PDB entry 6H2D | X-ray diffraction, 2.62 A resolution | chains P and Q of the 4 polymer chains in the assembly

Chain P (and Q):
Molecule: AhlC
From: Aeromonas hydrophila
Notes: chain Q of this document is another copy of the same molecule, construct and numbering; everything in this record applies to it too
Reference sequence: A0A1N6TH80 (A0A1N6TH80_9GAMM); residue numbers follow UniProt; this construct covers 1-266
Amino-acid sequence (274 residues; each row starts with the number of its first residue):
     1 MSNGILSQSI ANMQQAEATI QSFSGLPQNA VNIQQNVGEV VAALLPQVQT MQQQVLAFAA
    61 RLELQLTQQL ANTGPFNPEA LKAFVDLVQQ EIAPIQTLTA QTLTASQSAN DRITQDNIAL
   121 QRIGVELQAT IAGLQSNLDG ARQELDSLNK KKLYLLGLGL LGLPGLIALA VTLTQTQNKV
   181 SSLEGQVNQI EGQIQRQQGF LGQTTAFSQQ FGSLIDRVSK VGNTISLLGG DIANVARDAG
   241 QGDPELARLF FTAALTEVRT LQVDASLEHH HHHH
Disordered / not traced: 1-4, 71-88, 156-163, 229-247, 265-274 (chain Q: 1-4, 62-86, 147-170, 235-249, 266-274)
Construct notes: expression tag (267-274)

Chain P / chain Q interface:
Contacting residue pairs (53; chain P residue first):
  Ile5(P) - Glu184(Q)
  Ile5(P) - Gly185(Q)
  Ile5(P) - Asn188(Q)
  Gln8(P) - Gly185(Q)  hydrogen bond (side chain-backbone)
  Gln8(P) - Asn188(Q)
  Gln8(P) - Gln189(Q)  hydrogen bond (side chain-backbone)
  Asn12(P) - Gly192(Q)
  Asn12(P) - Arg196(Q)  hydrogen bond
  Gln15(P) - Ser24(Q)
  Gln15(P) - Arg196(Q)  hydrogen bond
  Thr19(P) - Thr19(Q)
  Thr19(P) - Ser22(Q)  hydrogen bond
  Thr19(P) - Phe23(Q)
  Ser22(P) - Thr19(Q)  hydrogen bond
  Phe23(P) - Thr19(Q)
  Phe23(P) - Gln203(Q)
  Ser24(P) - Gln15(Q)  hydrogen bond
  Lys152(P) - Thr256(Q)  hydrogen bond
  Lys152(P) - Glu257(Q)  salt bridge
  Ile167(P) - Thr252(Q)
  Ala170(P) - Thr256(Q)
  Ala170(P) - Arg259(Q)
  Val171(P) - Arg259(Q)
  Thr174(P) - Arg259(Q)  hydrogen bond
  Gln177(P) - Thr260(Q)  hydrogen bond
  Gln177(P) - Val263(Q)
  Asn178(P) - Val263(Q)
  Ser181(P) - Val263(Q)
  Glu184(P) - Ile5(Q)
  Glu184(P) - Arg217(Q)  salt bridge
  Asn188(P) - Asn12(Q)
  Asn188(P) - Gln210(Q)
  Gln189(P) - Gln8(Q)  hydrogen bond
  Gly192(P) - Asn12(Q)
  Gln195(P) - Ala206(Q)
  Gln195(P) - Gln210(Q)  hydrogen bond
  Arg196(P) - Asn12(Q)  hydrogen bond
  Arg196(P) - Gln15(Q)
  Gly199(P) - Gln203(Q)
  Gln203(P) - Phe23(Q)
  Gln203(P) - Gly199(Q)
  Ala206(P) - Gln195(Q)
  Gln209(P) - Glu191(Q)  hydrogen bond
  Gln209(P) - Gln195(Q)  hydrogen bond
  Gln210(P) - Gly192(Q)
  Gln210(P) - Gln195(Q)  hydrogen bond
  Ser213(P) - Asn188(Q)
  Arg217(P) - Glu184(Q)  salt bridge
  Arg259(P) - Thr174(Q)
  Thr260(P) - Leu173(Q)
  Thr260(P) - Gln177(Q)
  Val263(P) - Gln177(Q)
  Val263(P) - Ser181(Q)
Interface residues without a listed pair, chain P (35 interface residues in all): Ala18, Gly185, Thr256
Interface residues without a listed pair, chain Q (35 interface residues in all): Ser9, Ala18, Asn178, Gln209

Overview:
The chain P/chain Q interface involves 35 residues from each chain, with 16 hydrogen bonds and 3 salt bridges.
Polar contacts include Lys152(P)-Glu257(Q), Glu184(P)-Arg217(Q) and Gln8(P)-Gly185(Q).
Chain P and chain Q are both AhlC (Aeromonas hydrophila); the structure, Structure of the soluble AhlC of the
tripartite alpha-pore forming toxin, AHL, from Aeromonas hydrophila, was determined by X-ray diffraction
together with 6H2E, 6H2F, 6R1J, 6GRJ and 6GRK from the same study.
